6F50 - chain A; structure by X-ray diffraction, 2.00 A resolution.

Chain A:
Protein: Steroid Delta-isomerase
Source organism: Pseudomonas putida
Notes: EC 5.3.3.1
UniProt: P07445 (SDIS_PSEPU); numbering as in UniProt (aligned over 3-127)
Amino-acid sequence (125 residues; each row starts with the number of its first residue):
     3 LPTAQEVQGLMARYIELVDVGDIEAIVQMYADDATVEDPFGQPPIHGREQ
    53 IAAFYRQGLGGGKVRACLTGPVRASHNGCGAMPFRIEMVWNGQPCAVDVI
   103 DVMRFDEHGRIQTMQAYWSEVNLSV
Construct notes: variant Ile88 (Val in P07445), Val99 (Leu in P07445)
Curated features (UniProtKB/Swiss-Prot):
  - active site: Tyr16 (Proton donor), Asp40 (Proton acceptor)
  - binding site (substrate): Asp103
  - mutagenesis: Tyr16 (Y16F: Reduces activity 2000-fold. Reduces activity 10000-fold; when associated with E-103; N-103 or L-103; Y16S: Reduces activity 20-fold), Tyr32 (Y32S: Reduces activity 4-fold), Tyr57 (Y57S: Reduces activity 100-fold), Trp92 (W92A: Slightly reduces activity. Reduces protein stability), Asp103 (D103A/L: Reduces activity 100-fold. Reduces activity 10000-fold; when associated with F-16; D103E: Slightly reduces activity. Reduces activity 10000-fold; when associated with F-16 ...), Leu125 (L125A: Slightly reduces activity and reduces protein stability; when associated with A-127), Val127 (V127A: Slightly reduces activity and reduces protein stability; when associated with A-125)
From the paper describing this entry:
  - conformationally variable residues (loop rearrangement): Met90 to Ala98
  - catalytic residues: Asp40 (citing earlier work)

In short:
From UniProt: active-site residues Tyr16 and Asp40, substrate-binding residue Asp103 and 7 mutagenesis sites.
From the paper: the catalytic residue Asp40; conformational variability at Met90.
Chain A is Steroid Delta-isomerase (Pseudomonas putida); the structure, Crystal structure of ketosteroid
isomerase double variant V88I/L99V, was determined by X-ray diffraction together with 6F4Y, 6F53 and 6F54 from
the same study.
